7C4J - chains C and D of the 12 polymer chains in the assembly; structure by electron microscopy, 2.89 A resolution.

Chain C:
Protein: Transcription regulatory protein SNF6
Organism: Saccharomyces cerevisiae S288C
UniProt: P18888 (SNF6_YEAST); residue numbers follow UniProt; this construct covers 1-332
Amino-acid sequence (332 residues; each row starts with the number of its first residue):
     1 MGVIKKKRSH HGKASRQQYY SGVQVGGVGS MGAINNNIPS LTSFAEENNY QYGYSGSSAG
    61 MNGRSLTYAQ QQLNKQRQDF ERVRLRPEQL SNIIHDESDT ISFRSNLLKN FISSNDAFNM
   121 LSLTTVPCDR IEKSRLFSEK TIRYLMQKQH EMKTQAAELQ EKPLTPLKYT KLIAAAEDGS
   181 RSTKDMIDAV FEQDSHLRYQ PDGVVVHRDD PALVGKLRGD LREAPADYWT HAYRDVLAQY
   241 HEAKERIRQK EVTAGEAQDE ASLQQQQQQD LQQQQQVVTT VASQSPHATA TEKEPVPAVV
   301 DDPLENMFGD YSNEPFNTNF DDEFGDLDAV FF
Unresolved in the structure: 1-68, 156-161, 192-195, 217-228, 245-332
Curated features (UniProtKB/Swiss-Prot):
  - motif: Gly2 to Arg8 (Nuclear localization signal)
  - modified residue: Thr165 (Phosphothreonine)

Chain D:
Protein: SWI/SNF complex subunit SWI3
Organism: Saccharomyces cerevisiae S288C
UniProt: P32591 (SWI3_YEAST); numbering as in UniProt (aligned over 1-825)
Amino-acid sequence (825 residues; row label = number of the first residue in the row):
     1 MENTLGEGST VNASVDVDQH GNDNNSDSNA NAAVAGVANT DTAGEESQQQ DESLKDEATV
    61 PNTRDAESEA ITVTAKQQPT MQANKLDSQE TPSTEESRAQ NVFGQDNEDS DNLFGETESS
   121 VSNNEANTPS IPTNPVDNEN NKPAIKEDST IQDSNGDVKN MEDVKIQKEE EPENNTVIEG
   181 VKEESQPDEN TKEMDEVEED DEDDDQPMIS PDNSIFGDTK SESKQLGNTS SVANTPSEIP
   241 DAHKAEQEDI IEKTESVDKK VDSGEERNEQ EREIMNDHSK SANPKKTTIT RVEPETFEIP
   301 QAHEIVIPSY SKWFNLEKIH SIEVQSLPEF FTNRIPSKTP EVYMRYRNFM VNSYRLNPNE
   361 YFSVTTARRN VSGDAAALFR LHKFLTKWGL INYQVDSKLL PKNIEPPLTS QYSTRHDAPR
   421 GLFPFESYKP SVQLPDMAKL KKMMNTSDSE STLYKYLKES KRKYDEITHP PSTTDDENGD
   481 KNDNGGKMNN EVSTSTSMTG DANLLEEGET SRPLKKVKIL EQIDENWSKE DLQKLLKGIQ
   541 EFGADWYKVA KNVGNKSPEQ CILRFLQLPI EDKFLYGDGN GKGDNDNGLG PLKYAPHLPF
   601 SKSENPVLST IAFLVGLVNP KTVQSMTQRA IQSAESIKSQ KEEISDQKPI EHIKEGSEIA
   661 ISSLGYRSHI FATNEERQMN FLTNELIRLQ MEKLDAKLNH LKKLEKFMEL ERKTLERQQE
   721 NLLIQRLNFN QNSSKIVNVL SKCLNLISDS NINNSSVAEK EEIRSQIDHF KSMLSKPETL
   781 SIGKNPFNKP NIETGENHNG QSISNENDVK PISIEAPQFY RYWSA
Unresolved in the structure: 1-298, 471-512, 580-586, 749-761, 782-825
Curated features (UniProtKB/Swiss-Prot):
  - region: Leu694 to Leu722 (Leucine-zipper)
  - modified residue: Ser88 (Phosphoserine), Ser185 (Phosphoserine), Thr235 (Phosphothreonine), Ser657 (Phosphoserine)
  - mutagenesis: Asp374 (D374A: Loss of DNA-binding), Lys383 (K383D: Loss of DNA-binding; when associated with D-387), Lys387 (K387D: Loss of DNA-binding; when associated with D-383), Asn392 (N392A: Loss of DNA-binding)

How chain C and chain D interact:
Pairs across the interface (50; chain C residue first):
  Met120(C) - Phe671(D)  hydrophobic
  Leu121(C) - Arg667(D)  hydrogen bond (backbone-side chain)
  Ser122(C) - Phe613(D)
  Thr124(C) - Arg667(D)  hydrogen bond
  Thr125(C) - Phe613(D)
  Val126(C) - Leu617(D)
  Val126(C) - Arg667(D)  hydrogen bond (backbone-side chain)
  Pro127(C) - Ala544(D)
  Pro127(C) - Leu617(D)
  Cys128(C) - Leu617(D)  hydrogen bond (backbone-backbone)
  Cys128(C) - Arg667(D)
  Cys128(C) - Ile670(D)  hydrophobic
  Asp129(C) - Asn619(D)
  Ile131(C) - Phe671(D)  hydrophobic
  Ile131(C) - Asn674(D)
  Lys133(C) - Arg677(D)
  Ser134(C) - Arg677(D)  hydrogen bond (backbone-side chain)
  Arg135(C) - Phe681(D)
  Leu136(C) - Arg677(D)
  Leu136(C) - Asn680(D)
  Leu136(C) - Phe681(D)
  Leu136(C) - Asn684(D)  hydrogen bond (backbone-side chain)
  Phe137(C) - Asn684(D)
  Ser138(C) - Phe681(D)
  Ser138(C) - Glu685(D)  hydrogen bond
  Lys140(C) - Arg688(D)
  Thr141(C) - Glu685(D)
  Thr141(C) - Arg688(D)
  Tyr144(C) - Met691(D)
  Tyr144(C) - Glu692(D)
  Tyr144(C) - Asp695(D)  hydrogen bond
  Lys148(C) - Met691(D)
  Thr165(C) - Arg712(D)  hydrogen bond (backbone-side chain)
  Pro166(C) - Arg712(D)
  Leu167(C) - Arg712(D)
  Leu167(C) - Gln719(D)
  Lys168(C) - Glu716(D)
  Lys168(C) - Gln719(D)
  Tyr169(C) - Glu716(D)
  Tyr169(C) - Gln719(D)
  Tyr169(C) - Glu720(D)
  Thr170(C) - Gln719(D)
  Ile173(C) - Gln719(D)
  Ile173(C) - Leu722(D)  hydrophobic
  Ile173(C) - Leu723(D)  hydrophobic
  Ala176(C) - Arg726(D)
  Ser182(C) - Asn730(D)
  Met186(C) - Leu727(D)  hydrophobic
  Ile187(C) - Leu727(D)  hydrophobic
  Ile187(C) - Gln731(D)
Other interface residues (no listed pair), chain C (35 interface residues in all): Leu172, Glu177, Thr183, Val190
Other interface residues (no listed pair), chain D (31 interface residues in all): Val618, Leu664, Ser668, Leu715

In short:
35 residues of chain C face 31 of chain D across their interface; the contacts include 9 hydrogen bonds. Polar
contacts include Leu121(C)-Arg667(D), Thr124(C)-Arg667(D) and Val126(C)-Arg667(D). UniProt lists 4 mutagenesis
sites on chain D.
Chain C is Transcription regulatory protein SNF6 and chain D is SWI/SNF complex subunit SWI3, both from
Saccharomyces cerevisiae S288C; the structure, Cryo-EM structure of the yeast Swi/Snf complex in a nucleosome
free state, was determined by electron microscopy.
